1CD9 - chains A and D of the 4 polymer chains in the assembly; structure by X-ray diffraction, 2.80 A resolution.

== Chain A ==
Protein: Protein (granulocyte colony-stimulating factor)
Source organism: Homo sapiens
UniProtKB: P09919 (CSF3_HUMAN); residues 2-175 here correspond to UniProt positions 13-186 (UniProt number = residue number + 11)
Chain sequence (175 residues; row label = number of the first residue in the row):
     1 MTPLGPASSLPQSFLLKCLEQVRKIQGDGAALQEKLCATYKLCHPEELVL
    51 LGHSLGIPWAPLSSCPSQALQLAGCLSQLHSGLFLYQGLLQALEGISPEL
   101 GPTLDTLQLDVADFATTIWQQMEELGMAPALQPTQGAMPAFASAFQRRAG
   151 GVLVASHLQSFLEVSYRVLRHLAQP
Disordered / not traced: 1-4
Sequence notes: cloning artifact (1)
Disulfides: C37-C43, C65-C75

== Chain D ==
Protein: Protein (G-csf receptor)
Source organism: Mus musculus
Notes: fragment: crh region (bn domain:d1-108, bc domain:d109-215)
UniProtKB: P40223 (CSF3R_MOUSE); residues 1-215 here correspond to UniProt positions 120-334 (UniProt number = residue number + 119)
Chain sequence (215 residues; numbered 1 to 215; the number before each row is that of its first residue):
     1 AGYPPASPSNLSCLMHLTTNSLVCQWEPGPETHLPTSFILKSFRSRADCQ
    51 YQGDTIPDCVAKKRQNNCSIPRKNLLLYQYMAIWVQAENMLGSSESPKLC
   101 LDPMDVVKLEPPMLQALDIGPDVVSHQPGCLWLSWKPWKPSEYMEQECEL
   151 RYQPQLKGANWTLVFHLPSSKDQFELCGLHQAPVYTLQMRCIRSSLPGFW
   201 SPWSPGLQLRPTMKA
Disordered / not traced: 1, 119-126, 214-215
Disulfides: C13-C24, C49-C100, C59-C68, C130-C177, C148-C191
Glycans and other covalent adducts: N-acetylglucosamine (NAG) linked to N10
Swiss-Prot annotation at these positions:
  - motif: W200 to S204 (WSXWS motif)
  - glycosylation (N-linked (GlcNAc...) asparagine): N10, N67, N160

== How chain A and chain D interact ==
Contacting residue pairs (14):
  G5(A) - K171(D)
  P6(A) - H166(D)
  A7(A) - V164(D)  hydrophobic
  A7(A) - F165(D)
  A7(A) - L167(D)  hydrophobic
  S8(A) - V164(D)
  S8(A) - F165(D)  hydrogen bond (backbone-backbone)
  S9(A) - L163(D)
  S9(A) - F165(D)
  L10(A) - F165(D)
  P11(A) - F165(D)  hydrophobic
  Q12(A) - H166(D)  hydrogen bond (backbone-side chain)
  L125(A) - W161(D)
  L125(A) - F165(D)  hydrophobic
Also at the interface, not in a pair above, chain A (10 interface residues in all): G126
Also at the interface, not in a pair above, chain D (9 interface residues in all): N160, P168

== Overview ==
10 residues of chain A face 9 of chain D across their interface; the contacts include 2 hydrogen bonds. Polar
pairs include Q12(A)-H166(D) and S8(A)-F165(D). Covalently linked N-acetylglucosamine: at N10(D).
Chain A is Protein (granulocyte colony-stimulating factor) (Homo sapiens) and chain D is Protein (G-csf
receptor) (Mus musculus); the structure, 2:2 complex of G-csf with its receptor, was determined by X-ray
diffraction, deposited together with 1PGR.
